Entry 6IC9 (X-ray diffraction, 1.75 A resolution); this record covers chains A and C.

Chain A:
Molecule: PHD finger protein 3
From: Homo sapiens
UniProtKB: Q92576 (PHF3_HUMAN), isoform Q92576-2; residues 1199-1356 here correspond to UniProt positions 1111-1268 (UniProt number = residue number - 88)
Amino-acid sequence (162 residues; row label = number of the first residue in the row):
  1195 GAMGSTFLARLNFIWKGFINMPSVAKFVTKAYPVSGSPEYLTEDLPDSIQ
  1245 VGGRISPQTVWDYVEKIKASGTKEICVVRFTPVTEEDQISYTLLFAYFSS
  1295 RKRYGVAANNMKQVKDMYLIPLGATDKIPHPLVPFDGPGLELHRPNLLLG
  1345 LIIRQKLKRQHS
Not modelled in the structure: 1195-1205, 1352-1356
Sequence notes: expression tag (1195-1198)
Reported in the primary citation:
  - mutagenesis - R1248A: decreased binding to Pol II

Chain C:
Molecule: Tyr-sep-pro-thr-ser-pro-sep-tyr-sep-pro-thr-ser-pro
Amino-acid sequence (14 residues; row label = number of the first residue in the row):
     3 YSPTSPSYSPTSPS
Not modelled in the structure: 16
Modified residues: Ser4, Ser9, Ser11, Ser16 (phosphoserine; SEP)

Chain A / chain C interface:
Residue-residue contacts - 35 pairs, chain A then chain C:
  Met1215(A) - Thr13(C)
  Pro1216(A) - Ser14(C)
  Val1245(A) - Ser14(C)  hydrogen bond (backbone-side chain)
  Gly1246(A) - Tyr10(C)
  Gly1246(A) - Pro12(C)
  Gly1246(A) - Thr13(C)  hydrogen bond (backbone-backbone)
  Gly1246(A) - Ser14(C)
  Gly1247(A) - Tyr10(C)
  Gly1247(A) - Ser11(C)
  Gly1247(A) - Pro12(C)
  Gly1247(A) - Thr13(C)  hydrogen bond (backbone-side chain)
  Arg1248(A) - Tyr10(C)
  Arg1248(A) - Ser11(C)  hydrogen bond (backbone-backbone)
  Arg1248(A) - Thr13(C)
  Ile1249(A) - Pro8(C)  hydrophobic
  Ile1249(A) - Ser9(C)
  Ile1249(A) - Tyr10(C)  hydrophobic
  Thr1253(A) - Pro8(C)
  Tyr1257(A) - Pro5(C)  hydrophobic
  Tyr1257(A) - Thr6(C)
  Tyr1257(A) - Ser7(C)
  Tyr1257(A) - Pro8(C)
  Lys1260(A) - Pro5(C)
  Ser1264(A) - Tyr3(C)  hydrogen bond (side chain-backbone)
  Ser1264(A) - Pro5(C)
  Thr1266(A) - Tyr3(C)  hydrogen bond (side chain-backbone)
  Lys1267(A) - Ser4(C)
  Tyr1291(A) - Thr13(C)
  Val1300(A) - Tyr10(C)  hydrophobic
  Lys1309(A) - Ser4(C)
  Lys1309(A) - Pro5(C)  hydrogen bond (side chain-backbone)
  Lys1309(A) - Ser7(C)  hydrogen bond
  Asp1310(A) - Ser7(C)  hydrogen bond
  Tyr1312(A) - Pro8(C)
  Gln1349(A) - Ser4(C)
Also at the interface, not in a pair above, chain A (22 interface residues in all): Ile1261, Arg1297, Ala1302
Also at the interface, not in a pair above, chain C (13 interface residues in all): Pro15
The authors on this interface:
  - pairs named by the authors: Arg1248(A)-Ser11(C) (hydrogen bond), Ile1249(A)-Tyr10(C) (hydrophobic contact), Thr1253(A)-Pro8(C) (hydrophobic contact), Tyr1257(A)-Pro8(C) (hydrophobic contact), Lys1267(A)-Ser4(C) (hydrogen bond), Arg1297(A)-Ser11(C), Val1300(A)-Tyr10(C) (hydrophobic contact), Lys1309(A)-Ser4(C), Tyr1312(A)-Pro8(C) (hydrophobic contact)

Summary:
The interface between chain A and chain C involves 22 residues on one side and 13 on the other; the contacts
include 9 hydrogen bonds. Polar contacts include Val1245(A)-Ser14(C), Gly1247(A)-Thr13(C) and
Ser1264(A)-Tyr3(C). The authors report hydrogen bonds between Arg1248(A) and Ser11(C) and Lys1267(A) and
Ser4(C); hydrophobic contacts between Ile1249(A) and Tyr10(C), Thr1253(A) and Pro8(C) and Tyr1257(A) and
Pro8(C) among others; contacts between Arg1297(A) and Ser11(C) and Lys1309(A) and Ser4(C). From the paper:
R1248A of chain A reduces binding to Pol II.
Chain A is PHD finger protein 3 (Homo sapiens) and chain C is
Tyr-sep-pro-thr-ser-pro-sep-tyr-sep-pro-thr-ser-pro; the structure, Crystal structure of the SPOC domain of
human PHF3 in complex with RNA polymerase II CTD ..., was determined by X-ray diffraction together with 6IC8,
6Q2V and 6Q5Y from the same study.
